PDB entry 8JOW | X-ray diffraction, 1.40 A resolution | chains A and B

Chain A:
Protein: Antibody (scFv)
Source organism: Oryctolagus cuniculus
Notes: antibody fragment or engineered binder
Amino-acid sequence (246 residues; each row starts with the number of its first residue):
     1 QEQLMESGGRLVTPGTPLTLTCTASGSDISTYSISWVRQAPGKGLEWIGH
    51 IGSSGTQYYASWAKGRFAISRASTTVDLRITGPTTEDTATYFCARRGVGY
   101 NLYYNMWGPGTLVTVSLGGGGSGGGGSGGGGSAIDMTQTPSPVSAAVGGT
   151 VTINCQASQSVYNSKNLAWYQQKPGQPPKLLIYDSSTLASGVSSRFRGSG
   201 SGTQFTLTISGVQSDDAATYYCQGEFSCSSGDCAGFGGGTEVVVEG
Not modelled in the structure: 1-2, 26-27, 119-132, 246
Disulfide bonds: Cys22-Cys93, Cys155-Cys222, Cys228-Cys233
What the authors report for this chain:
  - mutagenesis - S53A, S54A, T56A: unchanged binding to Arg-pro-his-phe-pro-gln-phe-sep-tyr-ser-ala-ser (chain B)

Chain B:
Protein: Arg-pro-his-phe-pro-gln-phe-sep-tyr-ser-ala-ser
Amino-acid sequence (12 residues; numbered 5 to 16; the number before each row is that of its first residue):
     5 RPHFPQFSYSAS
Modified residues: Ser12 (phosphoserine; SEP)

Chain A / chain B interface:
Contacting residue pairs (36; chain A residue first):
  Thr31(A) with Ser16(B)
  Tyr32(A) with Ser16(B)
  Ser33(A) with Ser12(B)
  His50(A) with Phe11(B)
  Gly52(A) with Ser12(B)
  Ser53(A) with Ser12(B)
  Tyr58(A) with Gln10(B); Phe11(B), hydrophobic
  Arg95(A) with Ser16(B)
  Arg96(A) with Phe11(B); Ser12(B), hydrogen bond (side chain-backbone); Ser14(B), hydrogen bond (backbone-side chain); Ser16(B)
  Gly97(A) with Ser14(B), hydrogen bond (backbone-side chain); Ser16(B)
  Val98(A) with Tyr13(B); Ser14(B); Ala15(B); Ser16(B), hydrogen bond (backbone-backbone)
  Gly99(A) with Ser12(B); Tyr13(B); Ser14(B), hydrogen bond (backbone-backbone)
  Tyr100(A) with Pro9(B), hydrophobic; Phe11(B); Ser12(B); Tyr13(B)
  Leu102(A) with Phe11(B), hydrophobic
  Asn105(A) with Ser16(B), hydrogen bond (side chain-backbone)
  Tyr162(A) with Phe8(B), hydrogen bond (side chain-backbone); Gln10(B)
  Asn163(A) with Arg5(B), hydrogen bond
  Glu225(A) with Gln10(B), hydrogen bond; Phe11(B)
  Phe226(A) with Gln10(B), hydrogen bond (backbone-side chain)
  Ser227(A) with Gln10(B)
  Cys228(A) with Gln10(B), hydrogen bond (backbone-side chain)
Interface residues without a listed pair, chain A (24 interface residues in all): Ser54, Thr56, Cys233
Interface residues without a listed pair, chain B (11 interface residues in all): His7
The authors on this interface:
  - epitope / paratope residues, chain A: Ser33(A), Gly52(A), Ser53(A), Ser54(A), Thr56(A), Arg95(A)
  - epitope / paratope residues, chain A: His50(A) (from molecular simulation)
  - hot spots on chain A (mutagenesis) - R95A: abolished binding to Arg-pro-his-phe-pro-gln-phe-sep-tyr-ser-ala-ser (chain B)

Overview:
The interface between chain A and chain B involves 24 residues on one side and 11 on the other; the contacts
include 11 hydrogen bonds. Polar pairs include Arg96(A)-Ser12(B), Arg96(A)-Ser14(B) and Gly97(A)-Ser14(B).
From the paper: R95A of chain A abolishes binding to Arg-pro-his-phe-pro-gln-phe-sep-tyr-ser-ala-ser (chain
B); epitope/paratope residues Ser33(A), Gly52(A) and Ser53(A) among others; 4 substitutions were tested in
all.
Here chain A is Antibody (scFv) (Oryctolagus cuniculus) and chain B is
Arg-pro-his-phe-pro-gln-phe-sep-tyr-ser-ala-ser. Entry 8JOW (Crystal structure of rabbit antibody with
phosphorylated peptide bound) was determined by X-ray diffraction (same publication as 8ZPU and 8ZXW).
